Entry 8VDC (electron microscopy, 3.50 A resolution); this record covers chains A and B.

== Chain A ==
Protein: Portal protein
Source organism: Dubowvirus dv80alpha
Amino-acid sequence (511 residues; row label = number of the first residue in the row):
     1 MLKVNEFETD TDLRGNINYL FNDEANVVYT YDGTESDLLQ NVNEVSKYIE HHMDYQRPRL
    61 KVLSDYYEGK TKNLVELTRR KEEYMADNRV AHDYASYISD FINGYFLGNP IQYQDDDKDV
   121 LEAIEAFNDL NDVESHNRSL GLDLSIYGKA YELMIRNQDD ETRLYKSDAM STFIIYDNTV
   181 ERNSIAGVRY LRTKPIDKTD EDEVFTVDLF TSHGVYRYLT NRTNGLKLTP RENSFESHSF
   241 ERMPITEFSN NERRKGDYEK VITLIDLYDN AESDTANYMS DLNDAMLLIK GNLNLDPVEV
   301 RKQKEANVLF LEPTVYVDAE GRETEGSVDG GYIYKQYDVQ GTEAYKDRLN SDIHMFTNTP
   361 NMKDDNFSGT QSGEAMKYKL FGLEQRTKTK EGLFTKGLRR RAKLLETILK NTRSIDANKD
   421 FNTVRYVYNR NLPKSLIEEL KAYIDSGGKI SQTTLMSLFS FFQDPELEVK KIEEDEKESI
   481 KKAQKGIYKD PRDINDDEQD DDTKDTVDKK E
Unresolved in the structure: 1-15, 482-511

== Chain B ==
Protein: Connector
Source organism: Dubowvirus dv80alpha
Amino-acid sequence (110 residues; each row starts with the number of its first residue):
     1 MTTLADVKKR IGLKDEKQDE QLEEIIKSCE SQLLSMLPIE VEQIPERFSY MIKEVAVKRY
    61 NRIGAEGMTS EAVDGRSNAY ELNDFKEYEA IIDNYFNART RTKKGRAVFF
Unresolved in the structure: 1-98

== How chain A and chain B interact ==
Residue-residue contacts (40):
  Asn-292(A) with Lys-104(B)
  Leu-293(A) with Lys-104(B); Gly-105(B); Arg-106(B); Ala-107(B)
  Asn-294(A) with Lys-104(B), hydrogen bond; Gly-105(B), hydrogen bond (backbone-backbone); Ala-107(B), hydrogen bond (backbone-backbone)
  Leu-295(A) with Ala-107(B), hydrophobic
  Lys-302(A) with Phe-110(B), hydrogen bond (side chain-backbone)
  Gln-303(A) with Phe-109(B)
  Ala-306(A) with Phe-109(B)
  Val-308(A) with Val-108(B); Phe-109(B); Phe-110(B)
  Leu-309(A) with Val-108(B); Phe-109(B), hydrophobic
  Phe-310(A) with Arg-106(B); Ala-107(B); Val-108(B), hydrogen bond (backbone-backbone); Phe-110(B), hydrophobic
  Leu-311(A) with Arg-106(B); Ala-107(B), hydrophobic
  Glu-312(A) with Lys-103(B), salt bridge; Gly-105(B); Arg-106(B), salt bridge
  Pro-313(A) with Gly-105(B)
  Thr-314(A) with Lys-103(B); Lys-104(B); Gly-105(B), hydrogen bond (side chain-backbone)
  Val-315(A) with Thr-102(B); Lys-103(B), hydrogen bond (backbone-backbone)
  Tyr-316(A) with Thr-102(B)
  Val-317(A) with Thr-100(B); Arg-101(B); Thr-102(B), hydrogen bond (backbone-side chain)
  Ala-319(A) with Arg-99(B), hydrogen bond (backbone-side chain)
  Glu-320(A) with Arg-99(B)
  Gly-321(A) with Arg-99(B)
  Glu-323(A) with Thr-100(B), hydrogen bond
Also at the interface, not in a pair above, chain A (25 interface residues in all): Leu-287, Ile-289, Glu-299, Asn-307

== In short ==
The interface between chain A and chain B involves 25 residues on one side and 12 on the other; the contacts
include 10 hydrogen bonds and 2 salt bridges. Among the polar pairs are Glu-312(A)/Lys-103(B),
Glu-312(A)/Arg-106(B) and Asn-294(A)/Lys-104(B).
Here chain A is Portal protein and chain B is Connector, both from Dubowvirus dv80alpha. Entry 8VDC (SaPI1
portal structure in mature capsids without DNA) was determined by electron microscopy together with 8V8B,
8VD4, 8VD5, 8VD8 and 8VDE from the same study.
